6CEU - chains A and C of the 3 polymer chains in the assembly; structure by X-ray diffraction, 2.00 A resolution.

Chain A:
Molecule: Methyl-CpG-binding domain protein 3
Source organism: Homo sapiens
Reference sequence: O95983 (MBD3_HUMAN); numbering as in UniProt (aligned over 1-71)
Amino-acid sequence (73 residues; numbered -1 to 71; the number before each row is that of its first residue; numbers below 1 keep their minus sign (Gly-1 is residue -1)):
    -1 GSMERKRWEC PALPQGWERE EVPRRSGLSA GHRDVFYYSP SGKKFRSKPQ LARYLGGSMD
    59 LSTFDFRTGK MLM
Disordered / not traced: -1 to 0
Sequence notes: expression tag (-1 to 0)
UniProt features mapped onto this chain:
  - region: Ser60 to Met71 (Required for interaction with MBD3L2)
  - modified residue: Ser56 (Phosphoserine)
  - mutagenesis: His30 (H30K: No effect. Confers strong binding to methylated CpG (in vitro); when associated with Y-34), Phe34 (F34A: Augments DNA binding activity, irrespective of DNA methylation; F34Y: Confers weak binding to methylated CpG (in vitro). Confers strong binding to methylated CpG (in vitro) ...)
What the authors report for this chain:
  - mutagenesis - F34Y: increased binding to mCG

Chain C:
Molecule: 12-nt DNA strand
Sequence (12 nucleotides; numbered 1 to 12; the number before each row is that of its first residue):
     1 GCCAGCGTTG GC
Modified residues: 5CM (5-methyl-2'-deoxy-cytidine-5'-monophosphate) at position 6

How chain A and chain C interact:
Contacting residue pairs (13; chain A residue first):
  Arg3(A) - DG5(C)  salt bridge to the phosphate
  Arg22(A) - 5CM_6(C)  phosphate contact
  Arg22(A) - DG7(C)  hydrogen bond to the base
  Arg23(A) - 5CM_6(C)  hydrogen bond to the phosphate
  Ser24(A) - 5CM_6(C)  hydrogen bond to the phosphate
  Gly25(A) - 5CM_6(C)  phosphate contact
  Gly25(A) - DG7(C)  phosphate contact
  Leu26(A) - DG7(C)  hydrogen bond to the phosphate
  Ser27(A) - 5CM_6(C)  sugar contact
  Ser27(A) - DG7(C)  hydrogen bond to the phosphate
  Asp32(A) - 5CM_6(C)  base contact
  Lys42(A) - DA4(C)  salt bridge to the phosphate
  Arg44(A) - 5CM_6(C)  base contact
Also at the interface, not in a pair above, chain A (11 interface residues in all): Val20

In short:
11 residues of chain A and 4 residues of chain C are in contact; the contacts include 5 hydrogen bonds and 2
salt bridges. Polar pairs include Arg22(A)-DG7(C), Arg23(A)-5CM_6(C) and Ser24(A)-5CM_6(C). UniProt lists 2
mutagenesis sites on chain A. The paper reports that F34Y of chain A increases binding to mCG.
Here chain A is Methyl-CpG-binding domain protein 3 (Homo sapiens) and chain C is a 12-nt DNA strand. Entry
6CEU (MBD3 MBD in complex with methylated, non-palindromic CpG DNA: alternative interpretation of
crystallographic data) was determined by X-ray diffraction (same publication as 6CCG, 6CEV and 6CC8).
